PDB entry 3WD2 | X-ray diffraction, 2.20 A resolution | chain A

# Chain A
Name: Chitinase B
Organism: Serratia marcescens
Notes: EC 3.2.1.14
UniProtKB: P11797 (CHIB_SERMA); residues 2-499 here = UniProt positions 2-499
Chain sequence (503 residues; each row starts with the number of its first residue; numbers below 1 keep their minus sign (Asp-3 is residue -3)):
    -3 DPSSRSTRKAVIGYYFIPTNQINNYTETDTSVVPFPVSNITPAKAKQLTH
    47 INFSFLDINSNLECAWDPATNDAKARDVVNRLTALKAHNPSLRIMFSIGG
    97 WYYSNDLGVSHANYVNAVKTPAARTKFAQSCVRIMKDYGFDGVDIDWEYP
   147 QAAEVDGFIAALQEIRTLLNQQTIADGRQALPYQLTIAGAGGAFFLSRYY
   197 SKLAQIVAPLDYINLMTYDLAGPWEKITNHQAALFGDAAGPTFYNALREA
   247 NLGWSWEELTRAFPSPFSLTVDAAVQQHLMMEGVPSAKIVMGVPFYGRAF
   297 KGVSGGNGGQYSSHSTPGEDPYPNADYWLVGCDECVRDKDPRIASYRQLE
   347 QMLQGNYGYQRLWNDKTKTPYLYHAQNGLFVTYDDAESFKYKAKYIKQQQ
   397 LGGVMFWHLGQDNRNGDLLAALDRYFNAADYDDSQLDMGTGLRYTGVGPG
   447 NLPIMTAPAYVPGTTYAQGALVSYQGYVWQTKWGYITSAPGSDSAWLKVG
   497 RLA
Unresolved in the structure: -3 to 1, 499
Sequence notes: expression tag (-3 to 1)
Swiss-Prot annotation at these positions:
  - active site: Glu144 (Proton donor)
  - binding site (chitin): Asp68, Ala69, Gly95 to Tyr98, Tyr145, Met212 to Asp215, Trp403
Disulfide bonds: Cys328-Cys331
Small-molecule neighbours:
  - A1L ([2-[[(2S)-1-[bis(phenylmethyl)amino]-5-[[N-(methylcarbamoyl)carbamimidoyl]amino]-1-oxidanylidene-pentan-2-yl]amino]-2-oxidanylidene-ethyl]-diazonio-azanide): Tyr10, Phe51, Trp97, Asp142, Glu144, Met212, Tyr214, Asp215, Pro219, Trp220, Tyr292, Arg294, Gly314, Asp316, Asp336, Arg338, Ile339, Trp403, Gln407
  - dithiane diol (DTD): Arg357, Trp359, Asp381, Glu383, Tyr387

# Overview
Chain A binds compound A1L and dithiane diol. UniProt lists active-site residue Glu144 and 12 chitin-binding
residues.
Chain A is Chitinase B (Serratia marcescens); the structure, Serratia marcescens Chitinase B complexed with
azide inhibitor, was determined by X-ray diffraction together with 3WD0, 3WD1, 3WD3 and 3WD4 from the same
study.
